PDB entry 3MJ9 | X-ray diffraction, 2.95 A resolution | chains A and H of the 3 polymer chains in the assembly

Chain A:
Protein: Junctional adhesion molecule-like
Organism: Mus musculus
Notes: fragment: extracellular domain
UniProt: Q80UL9 (JAML1_MOUSE); residues 1-260 here correspond to UniProt positions 21-280 (UniProt number = residue number + 20)
Sequence (268 residues; numbered -1 to 266; the number before each row is that of its first residue; numbers below 1 keep their minus sign (Arg-1 is residue -1)):
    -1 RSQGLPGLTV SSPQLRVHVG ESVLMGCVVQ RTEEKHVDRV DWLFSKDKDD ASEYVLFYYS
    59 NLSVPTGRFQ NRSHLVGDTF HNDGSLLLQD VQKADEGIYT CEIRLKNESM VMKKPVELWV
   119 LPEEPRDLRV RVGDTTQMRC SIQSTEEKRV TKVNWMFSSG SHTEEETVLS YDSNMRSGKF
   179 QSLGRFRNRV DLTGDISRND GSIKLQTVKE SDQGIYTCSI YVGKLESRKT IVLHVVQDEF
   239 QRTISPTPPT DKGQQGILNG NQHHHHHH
Disordered / not traced: -1 to 7, 237-266
Construct notes: expression tag (-1 to 0, 261-266); engineered mutation Arg124 (Lys144 in Q80UL9), Gln211 (Arg231 in Q80UL9)
Swiss-Prot annotation at these positions:
  - glycosylation (N-linked (GlcNAc...) asparagine): Asn59, Asn69, Asn105
Cystine bridges: Cys25-Cys99, Cys138-Cys216
Covalent attachments: N-acetylglucosamine (NAG) linked to Asn59, Asn69; glycan linked to Asn105
What the authors report for this chain:
  - post-translational modification sites: Asn59, Asn69, Asn105
  - conformationally variable residues (loop rearrangement, register shift, side-chain flip): Ser168, Asn172 to Leu181
  - contacts within the chain: Ser168-Gln179 (hydrogen bond)
  - binding site for N-acetylglucosamine: Asn59, Asn69, Asn105

Chain H:
Protein: Stimulatory hamster antibody HL4E10 fab heavy chain
Organism: Cricetulus migratorius
Notes: antibody fragment or engineered binder
Sequence (223 residues; each row starts with the number of its first residue; note: 13 numbers in that range are skipped by the numbering (no residue carries them; nothing is unmodelled there); a row labelled like 82A-82C holds insertion residues (82A, then the next letters in order)):
     1 QVQLKESGPG LLQPSQTLSL TCTVSGISLS DYGVHWVRQA PGKGLEWMGI IGHAGGTDYN
    61 SNLKSRVSIS RDTSKSQVFL KL
82A-82C NSL
    83 QQEDTAMYFC ARHFYTYFDV WGQGIQVTVS SATTTAPSVY PLAPACDSTT STTNTVTLGC
   143 LVKGYFPEPV TV
   156 SW
   162 NSGALTSG
   171 VHTFPSVLHS
   183 GLYSLSSSVT VPSSTW
   200 P
   202 SQ
   205 TVTCNVAHPA SSTKVDKKI
   226 VPGDGSGC
Disordered / not traced: 128-135, 229-233
Cystine bridges: Cys22-Cys92, Cys142-Cys208

How chain A and chain H interact:
Contacting residue pairs (33):
  Gln28(A) with Gln1(H), hydrogen bond
  Arg29(A) with Gln1(H); Val2(H); Gly26(H)
  Glu31(A) with Val24(H); Ser25(H); Ile27(H); Ser76(H), hydrogen bond
  His79(A) with Gly26(H); Ile27(H); Ser28(H)
  Lys146(A) with Arg94(H); Phe96(H); Asp101(H), salt bridge
  Val148(A) with Tyr97(H), hydrogen bond (backbone-side chain)
  Thr149(A) with Tyr97(H)
  Lys150(A) with Tyr97(H), hydrogen bond (backbone-side chain)
  Tyr169(A) with Tyr97(H), hydrophobic; Thr98(H), hydrogen bond
  Asp170(A) with Tyr97(H)
  Ser171(A) with His95(H); Phe96(H); Tyr97(H), hydrogen bond (backbone-backbone)
  Asn172(A) with Asp31(H); His53(H), hydrogen bond
  Met173(A) with His95(H), hydrogen bond (backbone-side chain); Tyr97(H)
  Arg174(A) with Gly56(H), hydrogen bond (side chain-backbone); Thr57(H); Asp58(H)
  Ser175(A) with Thr98(H)
  Ile194(A) with Tyr97(H)
  Ser195(A) with Tyr99(H)
Other interface residues (no listed pair), chain A (21 interface residues in all): Thr30, Asp76, Gly176, Lys177
Other interface residues (no listed pair), chain H (23 interface residues in all): Tyr32, Gly33, Ile50
Interface features reported in the paper:
  - pairs named by the authors: Lys146(A)-Asp101(H) (salt bridge), Tyr169(A)-Thr98(H) (hydrogen bond), Tyr169(A)-Tyr97(H) (pi stacking), Ile194(A)-Tyr97(H) (hydrophobic contact)
  - epitope / paratope residues, chain A: Lys146(A), Val148(A), Tyr169(A), Ile194(A)

In short:
The interface between chain A and chain H involves 21 residues on one side and 23 on the other; the contacts
include 9 hydrogen bonds and 1 salt bridge. Among the polar pairs are Lys146(A)-Asp101(H), Gln28(A)-Gln1(H)
and Glu31(A)-Ser76(H). The paper describes a salt bridge between Lys146(A) and Asp101(H); a hydrogen bond
between Tyr169(A) and Thr98(H); pi stacking between Tyr169(A) and Tyr97(H). From the paper: a binding site for
N-acetylglucosamine at Asn59(A), Asn69(A) and Asn105(A); epitope/paratope residues Lys146(A), Val148(A) and
Tyr169(A) among others.
Chain A is Junctional adhesion molecule-like (Mus musculus) and chain H is Stimulatory hamster antibody HL4E10
fab heavy chain (Cricetulus migratorius); the structure, Crystal structure of JAML in complex with the
stimulatory antibody HL4E10, was determined by X-ray diffraction.
